PDB entry 9IM2 | electron microscopy, 3.12 A resolution | chains E and F of the 7 polymer chains in the assembly

# Chain E (and F)
Molecule: Primase D5
From: Monkeypox virus
Notes: chain F of this document is another copy of the same molecule, construct and numbering; everything in this record applies to it too
UniProtKB: Q5IXS3 (Q5IXS3_MONPV); numbering as in UniProt (aligned over 1-785)
Amino-acid sequence (785 residues; numbered 1 to 785; the number before each row is that of its first residue):
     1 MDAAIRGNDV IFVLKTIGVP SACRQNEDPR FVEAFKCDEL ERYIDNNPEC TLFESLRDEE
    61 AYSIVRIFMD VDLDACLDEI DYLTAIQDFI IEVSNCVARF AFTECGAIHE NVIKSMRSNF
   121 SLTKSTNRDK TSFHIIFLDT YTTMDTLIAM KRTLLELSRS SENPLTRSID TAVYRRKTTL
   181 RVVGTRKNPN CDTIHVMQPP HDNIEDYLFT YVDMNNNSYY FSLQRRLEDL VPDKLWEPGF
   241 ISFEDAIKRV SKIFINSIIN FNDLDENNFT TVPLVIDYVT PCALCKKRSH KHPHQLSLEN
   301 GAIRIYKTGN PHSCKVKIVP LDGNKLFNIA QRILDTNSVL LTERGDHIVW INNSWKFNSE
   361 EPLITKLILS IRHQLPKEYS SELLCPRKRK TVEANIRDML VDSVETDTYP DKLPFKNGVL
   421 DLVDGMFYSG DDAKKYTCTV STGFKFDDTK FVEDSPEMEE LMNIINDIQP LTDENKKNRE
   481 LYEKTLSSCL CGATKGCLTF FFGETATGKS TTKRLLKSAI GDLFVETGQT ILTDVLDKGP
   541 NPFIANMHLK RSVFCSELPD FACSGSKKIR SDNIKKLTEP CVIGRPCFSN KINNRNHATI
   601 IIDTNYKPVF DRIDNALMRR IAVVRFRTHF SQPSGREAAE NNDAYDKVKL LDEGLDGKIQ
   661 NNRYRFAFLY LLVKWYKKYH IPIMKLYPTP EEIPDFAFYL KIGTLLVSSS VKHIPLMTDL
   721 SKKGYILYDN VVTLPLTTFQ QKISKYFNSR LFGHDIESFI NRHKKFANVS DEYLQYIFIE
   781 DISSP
Disordered / not traced: 1-239 (chain F: 1-320, 630-653)
Disulfides: C282-C285
Ligand contacts: adenosine monophosphate (AMP): I464, D467, I468, A506, T511, F630, L650, L651, D652, E653, L655, D656

# Chain E / chain F interface
Contacting residue pairs (34):
  I351(E) with V401(F), hydrophobic
  N352(E) with V401(F)
  T365(E) with D398(F), hydrogen bond
  K366(E) with R397(F); D398(F); L400(F), hydrogen bond (side chain-backbone)
  L369(E) with D398(F); M399(F), hydrophobic
  L384(E) with N324(F); N395(F)
  C385(E) with N324(F)
  P386(E) with T391(F); N395(F)
  R389(E) with N395(F), hydrogen bond; D398(F), salt bridge
  F543(E) with D537(F)
  D560(E) with N761(F)
  A562(E) with K764(F), hydrogen bond (backbone-side chain)
  C563(E) with N761(F)
  S564(E) with N761(F)
  Y606(E) with R762(F); K765(F)
  A638(E) with V707(F), hydrophobic; S710(F), hydrogen bond (backbone-side chain)
  N641(E) with S709(F); S710(F), hydrogen bond; V711(F), hydrogen bond (backbone-backbone); K712(F)
  N642(E) with S708(F), hydrogen bond; S709(F), hydrogen bond (side chain-backbone)
  D643(E) with V711(F)
  N748(E) with Y728(F), hydrogen bond
  R750(E) with N768(F); V769(F)
Other interface residues (no listed pair), chain E (24 interface residues in all): P362, R372, P542
Other interface residues (no listed pair), chain F (23 interface residues in all): F327

# Overview
The interface between chain E and chain F involves 24 residues on one side and 23 on the other, with 10
hydrogen bonds and 1 salt bridge. Among the polar pairs are R389(E)-D398(F), T365(E)-D398(F) and
K366(E)-L400(F). Ligands of chain E: adenosine monophosphate.
Chain E and chain F are both Primase D5 (Monkeypox virus); the structure, The Cryo-EM structure of MPXV E5 in
complex with ssDNA in intermediate state 3, was determined by electron microscopy, deposited together with
9ILY, 9ILZ, 9IM0, 9IM1 and 9IM3.
